Entry 8URJ (electron microscopy, 4.25 A resolution (low resolution: residue-level contacts below are approximate; hydrogen-bond / salt-bridge calls are withheld)); this record covers chains A and C of the 7 polymer chains in the assembly.

[Chain A (and C)]
Molecule: Exportin-1
From: Homo sapiens
Notes: chain C of this document is another copy of the same molecule, construct and numbering; everything in this record applies to it too
UniProtKB: O14980 (XPO1_HUMAN); numbering as in UniProt (aligned over 1-1056)
Chain sequence (1062 residues; each row starts with the number of its first residue; numbers below 1 keep their minus sign (Gly-5 is residue -5)):
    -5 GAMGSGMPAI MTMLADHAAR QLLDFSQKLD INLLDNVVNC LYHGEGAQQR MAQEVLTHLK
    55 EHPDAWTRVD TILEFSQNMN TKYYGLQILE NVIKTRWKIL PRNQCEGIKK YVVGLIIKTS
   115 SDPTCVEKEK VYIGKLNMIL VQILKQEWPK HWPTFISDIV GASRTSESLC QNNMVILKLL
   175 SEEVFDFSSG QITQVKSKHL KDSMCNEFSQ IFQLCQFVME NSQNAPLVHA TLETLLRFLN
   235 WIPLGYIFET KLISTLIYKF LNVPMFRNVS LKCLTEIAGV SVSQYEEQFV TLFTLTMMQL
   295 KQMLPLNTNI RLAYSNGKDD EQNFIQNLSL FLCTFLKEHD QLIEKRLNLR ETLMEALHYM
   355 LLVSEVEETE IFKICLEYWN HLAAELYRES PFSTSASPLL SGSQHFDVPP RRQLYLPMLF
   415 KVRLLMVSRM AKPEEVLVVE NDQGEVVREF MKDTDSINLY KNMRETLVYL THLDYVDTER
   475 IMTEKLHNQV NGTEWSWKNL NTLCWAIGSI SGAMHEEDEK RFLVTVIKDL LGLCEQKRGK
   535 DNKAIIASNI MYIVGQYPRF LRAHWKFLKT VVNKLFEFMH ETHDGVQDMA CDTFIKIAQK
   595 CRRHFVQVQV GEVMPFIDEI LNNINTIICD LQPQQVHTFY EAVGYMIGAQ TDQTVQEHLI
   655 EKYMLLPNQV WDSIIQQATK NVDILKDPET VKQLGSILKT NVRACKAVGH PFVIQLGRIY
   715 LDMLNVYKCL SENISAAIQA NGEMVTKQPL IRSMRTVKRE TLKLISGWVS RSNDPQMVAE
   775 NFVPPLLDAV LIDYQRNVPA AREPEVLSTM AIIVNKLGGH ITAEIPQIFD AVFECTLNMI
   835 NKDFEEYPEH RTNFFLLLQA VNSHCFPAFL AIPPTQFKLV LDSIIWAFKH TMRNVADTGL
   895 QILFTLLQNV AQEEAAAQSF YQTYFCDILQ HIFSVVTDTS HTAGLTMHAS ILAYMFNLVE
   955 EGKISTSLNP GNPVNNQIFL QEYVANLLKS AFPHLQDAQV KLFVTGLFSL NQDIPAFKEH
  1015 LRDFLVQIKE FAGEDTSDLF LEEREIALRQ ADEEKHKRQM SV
Disordered / not traced: -5 to 6
Sequence notes: expression tag (-5 to 0)

[Chain A / chain C interface]
Pairs across the interface (27; chain A residue first):
  Glu345(A) with Gln530(C); Lys531(C)
  Met348(A) with Asn485(C)
  Ser395(A) with Leu393(C)
  Pro411(A) with Val484(C); Asn485(C)
  Met412(A) with Asn485(C)
  Phe414(A) with Glu478(C); Asn482(C)
  Lys415(A) with Asn482(C); Asn485(C); Thr487(C)
  Asp471(A) with Arg474(C); Glu478(C)
  Arg474(A) with Arg474(C)
  Glu478(A) with Phe414(C)
  His481(A) with Pro411(C); Phe414(C)
  Asn482(A) with Phe414(C)
  Val484(A) with Pro411(C)
  Asn485(A) with Met348(C); Pro411(C); Met412(C)
  Thr487(A) with His352(C)
  Arg515(A) with Leu393(C)
  Gln530(A) with Glu345(C)
  Lys531(A) with Glu345(C)
Also at the interface, not in a pair above, chain A (24 interface residues in all): Arg344, His352, His399, Phe400, Gln407, Arg532
Also at the interface, not in a pair above, chain C (23 interface residues in all): Leu410, Lys415, Asp471, His481, Gly486, Arg515, Thr519, Lys522

[Overview]
24 residues of chain A face 23 of chain C across their interface.
Both chains are Exportin-1 (Homo sapiens). Entry 8URJ (Cryo-EM structure of the HIV-1 nuclear export complex)
was determined by electron microscopy.
